Entry 9CH3 (X-ray diffraction, 2.30 A resolution); this record covers chains B and C of the 4 polymer chains in the assembly.

[Chain B]
Name: Extradiol ring-cleavage dioxygenase LigAB LigA subunit domain-containing protein
Organism: Shewanella oneidensis
Reference sequence: Q8EGW2 (Q8EGW2_SHEON); residues 1-71 here = UniProt positions 1-71
Chain sequence (78 residues; each row starts with the number of its first residue; numbers below 1 keep their minus sign (Met-6 is residue -6)):
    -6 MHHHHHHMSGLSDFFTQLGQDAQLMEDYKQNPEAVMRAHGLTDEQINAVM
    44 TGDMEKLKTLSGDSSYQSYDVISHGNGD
Not modelled in the structure: -6 to 2, 54-62, 71
Modified residues: Ile65 (N-methyl-isoleucine; IML)
Differences from the reference sequence: initiating methionine (-6); expression tag (-5 to 0); engineered mutation Asp63 (Leu in Q8EGW2)
Ligand contacts: S-adenosylhomocysteine (SAH): Asp63, Val64, Ile65

[Chain C]
Name: TP-methylase family protein
Organism: Shewanella oneidensis
Reference sequence: Q8EGW3 (Q8EGW3_SHEON); residue numbers follow UniProt; this construct covers 1-263
Chain sequence (263 residues; each row starts with the number of its first residue):
     1 MGSLVCVGTGLQLAGQISVLSRSYIEHADIVFSLLPDGFSQRWLTKLNPN
    51 VINLQQFYAQNGEVKNRRDTYEQMVNAILDAVRAGKKTVCALYGHPGVFA
   101 CVSHMAITRAKAEGFSAKMEPGISAEACLWADLGIDPGNSGHQSFEASQF
   151 MFFNHVPDPTTHLLLWQIAIAGEHTLTQFHTSSDRLQILVEQLNQWYPLD
   201 HEVVIYEAANLPIQAPRIERLPLANLPQAHLMPISTLLIPPAKKLEYNYA
   251 ILAKLGIGPEDLG
Not modelled in the structure: 1
Ion coordination: Zn2+: Glu126, His142 (shared with 1 residue of chain A)
Ligand contacts: S-adenosylhomocysteine (SAH): Leu11, Tyr93, Gly94, His95, Val98, Phe99, Ala100, Ile123, Ser124, Ala125, Trp166, Gln167, Tyr206, Glu207, Ala208, Asn210, Pro233, Ile234, Ser235, Thr236

[Interface between chain B and chain C]
Residue-residue contacts (11):
  Gly12(B) with Leu20(C)
  Gln13(B) with Leu20(C); Ser23(C)
  Ala15(B) with Ser23(C), hydrogen bond (backbone-side chain); Tyr24(C), hydrophobic
  Gln16(B) with His27(C); Lys87(C), hydrogen bond
  Met18(B) with Tyr24(C)
  Glu19(B) with Tyr24(C), hydrogen bond; Lys118(C), salt bridge
  Asn69(B) with Gly263(C)
Interface residues without a listed pair, chain B (9 interface residues in all): Asp14, Lys22
Interface residues without a listed pair, chain C (9 interface residues in all): Val19, Leu262

[In short]
The chain B/chain C interface involves 9 residues from each chain, with 3 hydrogen bonds and 1 salt bridge.
Polar pairs include Glu19(B)-Lys118(C), Ala15(B)-Ser23(C) and Gln16(B)-Lys87(C). Bound to chain B:
S-adenosylhomocysteine. Chain C binds S-adenosylhomocysteine. The Zn2+ site is built by Glu126(C) and
His142(C).
Chain B is Extradiol ring-cleavage dioxygenase LigAB LigA subunit domain-containing protein and chain C is
TP-methylase family protein, both from Shewanella oneidensis; the structure, Structure of the
alpha-N-methyltransferase (SonM) and RiPP precursor (SonA-L63D) heteromeric complex (bound to SAH), was
determined by X-ray diffraction together with 9CGW, 9CH0, 9CH1, 9CH2, 9CH5, 9CH7, 9CHI and 9CHK from the same
study.
